3C0X - chains D and A of the 4 polymer chains in the assembly; structure by X-ray diffraction, 2.30 A resolution.

[Chain D]
Molecule: 25-nt DNA strand
Sequence (25 nucleotides; row label = number of the first residue in the row):
     1 GGTATTACCCTGTTATCCCTAGCGT
Disordered / not traced: 1
Bound ions: Ca2+ site 1: DT16 (shared with 1 residue of chain C); Ca2+ site 2: DC17 (shared with Asp44(A), Asp144(A) of chain A; 1 residue of chain B)

[Chain A]
Protein: Intron-encoded endonuclease I-SceI
From: Saccharomyces cerevisiae
Notes: EC 3.1.-.-
UniProtKB: P03882 (SCE1_YEAST); numbering as in UniProt (aligned over 1-235)
Amino-acid sequence (235 residues; row label = number of the first residue in the row):
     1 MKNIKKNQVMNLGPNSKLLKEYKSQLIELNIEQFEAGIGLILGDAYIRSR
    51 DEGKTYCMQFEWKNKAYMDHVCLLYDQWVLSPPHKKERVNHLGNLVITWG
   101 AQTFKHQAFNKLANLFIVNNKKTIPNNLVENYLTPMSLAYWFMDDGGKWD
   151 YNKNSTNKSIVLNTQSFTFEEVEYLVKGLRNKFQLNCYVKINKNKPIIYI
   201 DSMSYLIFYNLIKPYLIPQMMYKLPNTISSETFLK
Disordered / not traced: 1-2, 226-235
Bound ions: Ca2+ site 1: Asp44, Asp144 (shared with 1 residue of chain B; DC17(D) of chain D); Ca2+ site 2: Asp44, Asp145 (shared with DC17(D) of chain D)
From the paper describing this entry:
  - Ca2+ coordination: Asp44, Asp144, Asp145
  - conformationally variable residues (loop rearrangement, side-chain flip): Phe116 to Thr123, Asp145, Lys223
  - mutagenesis - K223A: decreased catalytic activity (citing earlier work)

[Chain D / chain A interface]
Contacting residue pairs (45; chain D residue first):
  DA4(D) - Asn15(A)  base contact
  DT5(D) - Asn15(A)  hydrogen bond to the base
  DT5(D) - Lys20(A)  hydrogen bond to the phosphate
  DT6(D) - Pro14(A)  sugar contact
  DT6(D) - Lys20(A)  salt bridge to the phosphate
  DT6(D) - Lys105(A)  salt bridge to the phosphate
  DA7(D) - Pro14(A)  sugar contact
  DA7(D) - Leu19(A)  sugar contact
  DA7(D) - Lys23(A)  salt bridge to the phosphate
  DA7(D) - Leu80(A)  phosphate contact
  DA7(D) - Phe104(A)  phosphate contact
  DA7(D) - Lys105(A)  hydrogen bond to the phosphate
  DC8(D) - Leu80(A)  phosphate contact
  DC8(D) - Ser81(A)  hydrogen bond to the phosphate
  DC8(D) - Gln102(A)  hydrogen bond to the phosphate
  DC9(D) - Gln59(A)  base contact
  DC9(D) - His84(A)  sugar contact
  DC9(D) - Gln102(A)  base contact
  DC10(D) - Lys86(A)  base contact
  DT11(D) - Lys86(A)  hydrogen bond to the base
  DT11(D) - Arg88(A)  base contact
  DG12(D) - Arg88(A)  hydrogen bond to the base
  DT13(D) - Arg88(A)  base contact
  DA15(D) - Gln165(A)  phosphate contact
  DA15(D) - Ser166(A)  hydrogen bond to the phosphate
  DA15(D) - Lys195(A)  salt bridge to the phosphate
  DT16(D) - Gln165(A)  sugar contact
  DT16(D) - Ser166(A)  hydrogen bond to the phosphate
  DT16(D) - Lys193(A)  hydrogen bond to the base
  DC17(D) - Asp44(A)  phosphate contact
  DC17(D) - Asp144(A)  phosphate contact
  DC17(D) - Asp145(A)  phosphate contact
  DC17(D) - Gly146(A)  sugar contact
  DC17(D) - Tyr151(A)  sugar contact
  DC17(D) - Asn163(A)  hydrogen bond to the phosphate
  DC17(D) - Gln165(A)  base contact
  DC17(D) - Asn192(A)  hydrogen bond to the base
  DC18(D) - Gly146(A)  phosphate contact
  DC18(D) - Tyr151(A)  base contact
  DC18(D) - Tyr222(A)  hydrogen bond to the phosphate
  DC18(D) - Lys223(A)  salt bridge to the phosphate
  DC19(D) - Tyr151(A)  base contact
  DT20(D) - Tyr151(A)  base contact
  DT20(D) - Asn152(A)  base contact
  DA21(D) - Asn152(A)  base contact
Other interface residues (no listed pair), chain A (30 interface residues in all): Arg50, Gly147

[Summary]
17 residues of chain D face 30 of chain A across their interface; the contacts include 13 hydrogen bonds and 5
salt bridges. Polar contacts include DT5(D)-Asn15(A), DT11(D)-Lys86(A) and DG12(D)-Arg88(A). From the paper:
K223A of chain A reduces catalytic activity; Ca2+ coordination by Asp44(A), Asp144(A) and Asp145(A).
Here chain D is a 25-nt DNA strand and chain A is Intron-encoded endonuclease I-SceI (Saccharomyces
cerevisiae). Entry 3C0X (I-SceI in complex with a top nicked DNA substrate) was determined by X-ray
diffraction (same publication as 3C0W).
